Entry 6D5J (X-ray diffraction, 1.75 A resolution); this record covers chains B and C of the 3 polymer chains in the assembly.

# Chain B
Molecule: Son of sevenless homolog 1
From: Homo sapiens
UniProt: Q07889 (SOS1_HUMAN); residue numbers follow UniProt; this construct covers 566-1046
Amino-acid sequence (482 residues; row label = number of the first residue in the row):
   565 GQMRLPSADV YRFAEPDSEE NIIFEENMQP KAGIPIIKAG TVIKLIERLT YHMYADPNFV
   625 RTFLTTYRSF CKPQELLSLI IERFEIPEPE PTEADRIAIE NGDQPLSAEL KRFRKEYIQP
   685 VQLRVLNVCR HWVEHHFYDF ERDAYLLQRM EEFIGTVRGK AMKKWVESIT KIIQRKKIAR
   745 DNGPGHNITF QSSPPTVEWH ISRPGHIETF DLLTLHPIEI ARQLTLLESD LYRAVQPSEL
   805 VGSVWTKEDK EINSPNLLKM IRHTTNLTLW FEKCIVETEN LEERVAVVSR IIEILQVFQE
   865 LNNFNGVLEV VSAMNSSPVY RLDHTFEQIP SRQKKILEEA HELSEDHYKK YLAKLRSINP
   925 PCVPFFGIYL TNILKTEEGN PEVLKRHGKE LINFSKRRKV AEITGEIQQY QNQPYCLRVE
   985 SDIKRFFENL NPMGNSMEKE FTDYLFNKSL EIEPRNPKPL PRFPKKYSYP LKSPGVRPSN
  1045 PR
Disordered / not traced: 591-596, 744-750
Sequence notes: expression tag (565)
Ligand contacts: FV4 (6-chloro-1-[(4-fluoro-3,5-dimethylphenyl)methyl]-2-(piperazin-1-yl)-1H-benzimidazole): Val852, Ile856, Val875, Met878, Asn879, Val883, Tyr884, Leu886, Asp887, Thr889, Phe890, Ile893, Leu901, Glu902, His905

# Chain C
Molecule: GTPase HRas
From: Homo sapiens
UniProt: P01112 (RASH_HUMAN); residues 1-166 here = UniProt positions 1-166
Amino-acid sequence (167 residues; row label = number of the first residue in the row; numbering starts at 0):
     0 GMTEYKLVVV GAGGVGKSAL TIQLIQNHFV DEYDPTIEDS YRKQVVIDGE TCLLDILDTA
    60 GQEEYSAMRD QYMRTGEGFL CVFAINNTKS FEDIHQYREQ IKRVKDSDDV PMVLVGNKCD
   120 LAARTVESRQ AQDLARSYGI PYIETSAKTR QGVEDAFYTL VREIRQH
Sequence notes: expression tag (0)
UniProt features mapped onto this chain:
  - region: His166 (Hypervariable region)
  - motif: Tyr32 to Tyr40 (Effector region)
  - binding site (GTP): Gly13 to Ala18, Val29 to Thr35, Ala59, Gly60, Asn116 to Asp119, Ser145 to Lys147
  - modified residue: Met1 (N-acetylmethionine), Thr2 (N-acetylthreonine), Cys118 (S-nitrosocysteine)
  - glycosylation: Thr35 (Microbial infection: O-linked (Glc) threonine)
  - natural variant: Gly12 (G12A: In CSTLO; G12C: In CSTLO; G12D: In CSTLO; G12E: In CSTLO; G12S: In CSTLO and CMEMS; G12V: In CSTLO, bladder carcinoma and CMEMS), Gly13 (G13C: In CSTLO; G13D: In CSTLO; G13R: In SFM), Gln22 (Q22K: In CMEMS), Glu37 (E37EE: In CSTLO), Thr58 (T58I: In CSTLO), Gln61 (Q61K: In NMTC2; Q61L: In melanoma), Glu63 (E63K: In CMEMS), Ser89 (S89C: Found in a patient with severe fetal hydrops and pleural effusion; uncertain significance), Lys117 (K117R: In CSTLO), Ala146 (A146T: In CSTLO; A146V: In CSTLO)
  - mutagenesis: Ser17 (S17N: Dominant negative. Prevents PLCE1 EGF-induced recruitment to plasma membrane. No effect on subcellular location of isoform 2), Asn26 (N26G: Loss of interaction with PLCE1; when associated with V-12), Val29 (V29A: No effect on interaction with PLCE1; when associated with V-12), Tyr32 (Y32F: Loss of interaction and recruitment to plasma membrane of PLCE1; when associated with V-12), Pro34 (P34G: No effect on interaction with PLCE1; when associated with V-12), Thr35 (T35S: Loss of interaction with PLCE1; when associated with V-12), Glu37 (E37G: No effect on interaction with PLCE1; when associated with V-12), Asp38 (D38N: No effect on interaction with PLCE1; when associated with V-12), Ser39 (S39C: No effect on interaction with PLCE1; when associated with V-12), Ala59 (A59T: Loss of GTPase activity and creation of an autophosphorylation site), Gln61 (Q61I: Moderately increased transformation of cultured cell lines; Q61R: Promotes interaction with SHOC2 and PP1C; Q61V: Strongly increased transformation of cultured cell lines), Ala83 (A83T: GTP-binding activity reduced by factor of 30), 4 further mutagenesis entries in UniProt
Bound ions: Na+: Thr87, Thr124

# How chain B and chain C interact
Pairs across the interface (73; chain B residue first):
  Trp809(B) - Gly60(C)  hydrogen bond (side chain-backbone)
  Thr810(B) - Gly13(C)
  Met824(B) - Tyr64(C)
  Ile825(B) - Glu63(C)
  Ile825(B) - Tyr64(C)
  Arg826(B) - Glu63(C)  salt bridge
  Thr828(B) - Tyr64(C)
  Thr829(B) - Glu63(C)
  Thr829(B) - Tyr64(C)
  Thr829(B) - Ser65(C)
  Thr829(B) - Ala66(C)
  Thr832(B) - Ala66(C)
  Val875(B) - Gln70(C)
  Ser876(B) - Met67(C)
  Asn879(B) - Asp69(C)
  Asn879(B) - Gln70(C)  hydrogen bond
  Asn879(B) - Arg73(C)  hydrogen bond (backbone-side chain)
  Ser880(B) - Asp69(C)
  Ser880(B) - Arg73(C)
  Ser881(B) - Asp69(C)  hydrogen bond (backbone-side chain)
  Ser881(B) - Arg73(C)
  Ser881(B) - Arg102(C)
  Ser881(B) - Val103(C)
  Tyr884(B) - Arg73(C)
  Ser908(B) - Gln70(C)  hydrogen bond
  His911(B) - Tyr40(C)
  His911(B) - Asp54(C)  salt bridge
  His911(B) - Ile55(C)
  Tyr912(B) - Met67(C)
  Tyr912(B) - Tyr71(C)  hydrogen bond
  Lys913(B) - Glu37(C)  salt bridge
  Phe929(B) - Gln61(C)
  Phe929(B) - Tyr64(C)  hydrophobic
  Phe929(B) - Met67(C)  hydrophobic
  Phe929(B) - Tyr71(C)
  Phe930(B) - Tyr64(C)
  Gly931(B) - Gln61(C)  hydrogen bond (backbone-side chain)
  Gly931(B) - Tyr64(C)  hydrogen bond (backbone-side chain)
  Leu934(B) - Gly60(C)
  Thr935(B) - Asp57(C)
  Thr935(B) - Thr58(C)  hydrogen bond (side chain-backbone)
  Thr935(B) - Ala59(C)  hydrogen bond (side chain-backbone)
  Thr935(B) - Gln61(C)  hydrogen bond
  Asn936(B) - Pro34(C)
  Asn936(B) - Thr35(C)
  Leu938(B) - Ser17(C)
  Leu938(B) - Ala59(C)
  Leu938(B) - Gly60(C)
  Lys939(B) - Ile21(C)
  Lys939(B) - Tyr32(C)
  Lys939(B) - Pro34(C)
  Lys939(B) - Asp57(C)  hydrogen bond (side chain-backbone)
  Thr940(B) - Pro34(C)
  Glu942(B) - Ser17(C)
  Glu942(B) - Ala18(C)
  Glu942(B) - Ile21(C)
  Gly943(B) - Ile21(C)
  Gly943(B) - Gln25(C)  hydrogen bond (backbone-side chain)
  Gly943(B) - Asp30(C)
  Gly943(B) - Glu31(C)
  Gly943(B) - Tyr32(C)
  Asn944(B) - Glu31(C)
  Asn944(B) - Tyr32(C)  hydrogen bond (side chain-backbone)
  Pro945(B) - Asp30(C)
  Lys963(B) - Glu31(C)  salt bridge
  Lys963(B) - Tyr32(C)  hydrogen bond (side chain-backbone)
  Glu1002(B) - Ser65(C)
  Glu1002(B) - Arg68(C)  salt bridge
  Lys1003(B) - Gln95(C)  hydrogen bond
  Thr1006(B) - Arg102(C)
  Asp1007(B) - Arg102(C)  salt bridge
  Phe1010(B) - Arg102(C)
  Arg1019(B) - Asp105(C)  salt bridge
Interface residues without a listed pair, chain B (44 interface residues in all): Leu822, Leu833, Pro882, His905, Asp910, Ile932
Interface residues without a listed pair, chain C (36 interface residues in all): Gly12, Asp33, Leu56

# Summary
44 residues of chain B face 36 of chain C across their interface; the contacts include 16 hydrogen bonds and 7
salt bridges. Polar pairs include Arg826(B)-Glu63(C), His911(B)-Asp54(C) and Lys913(B)-Glu37(C). Bound to
chain B: compound FV4.
Here chain B is Son of sevenless homolog 1 and chain C is GTPase HRas, both from Homo sapiens. Entry 6D5J
(Ras:SOS:Ras in complex with a small molecule activator) was determined by X-ray diffraction together with
6D55, 6D56, 6D59, 6D5E, 6D5G, 6D5H and 4 further entries from the same study.
